Entry 5Q0D (X-ray diffraction, 2.12 A resolution); this record covers chain A.

Chain A:
Molecule: Coagulation factor XI
From: Homo sapiens
Notes: EC 3.4.21.27; fragment: heavy chain
UniProtKB: P03951 (FA11_HUMAN); the construct lacks a stretch of the UniProt sequence and is renumbered around it, so the offset changes along the chain: 16-36 = UniProt 388-408; 37-58 = UniProt 411-432; 59-65 = UniProt 435-441; 66-143 = UniProt 444-521; 3 more segments
Chain sequence (244 residues; each row starts with the number of its first residue; note: 1 number in that range is skipped by the numbering (no residue carries it; nothing is unmodelled there); a row labelled like 36A-36B holds insertion residues (36A, then the next letters in order)):
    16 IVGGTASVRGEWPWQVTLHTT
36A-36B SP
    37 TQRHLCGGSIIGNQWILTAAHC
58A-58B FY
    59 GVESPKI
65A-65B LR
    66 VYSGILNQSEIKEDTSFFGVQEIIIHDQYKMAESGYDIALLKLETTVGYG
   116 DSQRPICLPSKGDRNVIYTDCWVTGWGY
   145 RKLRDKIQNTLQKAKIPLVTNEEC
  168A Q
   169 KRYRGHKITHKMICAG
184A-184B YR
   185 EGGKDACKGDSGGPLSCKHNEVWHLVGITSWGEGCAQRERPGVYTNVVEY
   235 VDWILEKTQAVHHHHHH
Unresolved in the structure: 246-251
Construct notes: conflict Gly113 (Asn491 in P03951), Gly115 (Thr493 in P03951); expression tag (246-251)
Cystine bridges: Cys42-Cys58, Cys136-Cys201, Cys168-Cys182, Cys191-Cys219
Residues lining bound ligands: 9EY (methyl [(7S)-7-({(2E)-3-[5-chloro-2-(1H-tetrazol-1-yl)phenyl]prop-2-enoyl}amino)-2-oxo-1,2,3,4,5,6,7,9-octahydro-11,8-(azeno)-1,9-benzodiazacyclotridecin-14-yl]carbamate): Arg39, His40, Leu41, Cys42, His57, Cys58, Tyr143, Leu147, Ile151, Asp189, Ala190, Cys191, Lys192, Gly193, Asp194, Ser195, Thr213, Ser214, Trp215, Gly216, Gly218, Cys219, Gly226, Val227, Tyr228
Curated features (UniProtKB/Swiss-Prot):
  - active site (Charge relay system): His57, Asp102, Ser195
  - binding site (heparin): Lys169 to Arg172
  - glycosylation: Asn72 (N-linked (GlcNAc...) (complex) asparagine)

Overview:
Chain A binds compound 9EY. Curated annotation (UniProt) lists 3 active-site residues and 4 heparin-binding
residues.
Chain A is Coagulation factor XI (Homo sapiens); the structure, FACTOR XIA IN COMPLEX WITH THE INHIBITOR
methyl
[(7S)-7-({(2E)-3-[5-chloro-2-(1H-tetrazol-1-yl)phenyl]prop-2-enoyl}amino)-2-oxo-1,2,3,4,5,6,7,9-octahydro-11,8-(azeno)-1,9-benzodiazacyclotridecin-14-yl]carbamate,
was determined by X-ray diffraction together with 5Q0E, 5Q0F, 5Q0G and 5Q0H from the same study.
